7OT6 - chains C and E of the 4 polymer chains in the assembly; structure by X-ray diffraction, 3.20 A resolution.

Chain C:
Protein: Reverse transcriptase/ribonuclease H
Source organism: Human immunodeficiency virus type 1 group M subtype B (isolate BH10)
Notes: EC 2.7.7.49, 2.7.7.7, 3.1.26.13, 3.1.13.2
Reference sequence: P03366 (POL_HV1B1); residues 1-554 here correspond to UniProt positions 600-1153 (UniProt number = residue number + 599)
Chain sequence (556 residues; numbered -1 to 554; the number before each row is that of its first residue; numbers below 1 keep their minus sign (Met-1 is residue -1)):
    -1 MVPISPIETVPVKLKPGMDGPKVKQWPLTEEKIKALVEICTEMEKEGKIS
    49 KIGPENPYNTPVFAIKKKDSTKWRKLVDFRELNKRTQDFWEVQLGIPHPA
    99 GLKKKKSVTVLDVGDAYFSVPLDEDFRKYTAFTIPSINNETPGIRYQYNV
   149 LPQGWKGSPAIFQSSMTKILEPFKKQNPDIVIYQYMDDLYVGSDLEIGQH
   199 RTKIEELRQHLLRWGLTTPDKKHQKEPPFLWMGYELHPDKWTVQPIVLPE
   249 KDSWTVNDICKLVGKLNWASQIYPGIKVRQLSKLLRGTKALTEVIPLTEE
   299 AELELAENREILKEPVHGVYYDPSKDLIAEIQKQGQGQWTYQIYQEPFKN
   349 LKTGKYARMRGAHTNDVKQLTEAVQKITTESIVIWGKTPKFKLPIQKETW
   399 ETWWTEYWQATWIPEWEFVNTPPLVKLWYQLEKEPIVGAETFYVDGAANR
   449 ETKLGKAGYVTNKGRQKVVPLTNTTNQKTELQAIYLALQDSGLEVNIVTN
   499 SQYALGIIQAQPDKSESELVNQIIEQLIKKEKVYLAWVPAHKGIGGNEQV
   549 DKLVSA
Disordered / not traced: -1
Sequence notes: initiating methionine (-1); expression tag (0); conflict Cys258 (Gln857 in P03366), Ser280 (Cys879 in P03366), Asn498 (Asp1097 in P03366)
Swiss-Prot annotation at these positions:
  - region: Phe227 to His235 (RT 'primer grip')
  - motif: Trp398 to Trp414 (Tryptophan repeat motif)
  - binding site (Mg(2+)): Asp110, Asp185, Asp186, Asp443, Glu478, Asp549
  - site: Trp401 (Essential for RT p66/p51 heterodimerization), Trp414 (Essential for RT p66/p51 heterodimerization), Phe440, Tyr441 (Cleavage)

Chain E:
Molecule: 27-nt DNA strand
Sequence (27 nucleotides; each row starts with the number of its first residue):
   701 ATGGTCGGCGCCCGAACAGGGACTGTG
Disordered / not traced: 701-702, 726-727

Chain C / chain E interface:
Residue-residue contacts (33; chain C residue first):
  Phe61(C) with DG704(E), phosphate contact; DT705(E), sugar contact
  Ile63(C) with DG703(E), sugar contact; DT705(E), base contact
  Leu74(C) with DT705(E), base contact
  Arg78(C) with DG704(E), phosphate contact
  Asn81(C) with DC706(E), sugar contact
  Glu89(C) with DG707(E), phosphate contact; DG708(E), phosphate contact
  Gln91(C) with DG708(E), phosphate contact
  Leu92(C) with DC709(E), sugar contact
  Ile94(C) with DG708(E), base contact; DC709(E), sugar contact
  Gly152(C) with DT705(E), base contact; DC706(E), sugar contact
  Lys154(C) with DC706(E), phosphate contact; DG707(E), phosphate contact
  Pro157(C) with DG707(E), sugar contact
  Tyr183(C) with DG707(E), hydrogen bond to the base; DG708(E), base contact
  Met184(C) with DG707(E), base contact
  Ser280(C) with DC712(E), phosphate contact; DC713(E), phosphate contact
  Leu283(C) with DC713(E), sugar contact
  Arg284(C) with DC713(E), salt bridge to the phosphate; DG714(E), phosphate contact
  Gly285(C) with DC713(E), phosphate contact; DG714(E), hydrogen bond to the phosphate
  Lys353(C) with DC712(E), salt bridge to the phosphate
  Lys374(C) with DC711(E), phosphate contact
  Arg448(C) with DA722(E), base contact
  Asn474(C) with DC723(E), sugar contact
  Gln500(C) with DA722(E), phosphate contact
Also at the interface, not in a pair above, chain C (34 interface residues in all): Val75, Asp76, Gly93, Tyr115, Gln151, Trp153, Asn265, Lys281, Ala355, Arg356, His539
Also at the interface, not in a pair above, chain E (14 interface residues in all): DG721

In short:
34 residues of chain C face 14 of chain E across their interface; the contacts include 2 hydrogen bonds and 2
salt bridges. Polar contacts include Tyr183(C)-DG707(E), Gly285(C)-DG714(E) and Arg284(C)-DC713(E). From
UniProt: 6 Mg2+-binding residues on chain C.
Here chain C is Reverse transcriptase/ribonuclease H (Human immunodeficiency virus type 1 group M subtype B
(isolate BH10)) and chain E is a 27-nt DNA strand. Entry 7OT6 (HIV-1 REVERSE TRANSCRIPTASE COMPLEX WITH DNA
AND inhibitor RMC-282) was determined by X-ray diffraction together with 7OTA, 7OTK, 7OTN, 7OTX, 7OTZ and 7OUT
from the same study.
